PDB entry 4AXS | X-ray diffraction, 2.50 A resolution | chain A

Chain A:
Protein: Carbamate kinase
From: Mycoplasma penetrans
Reference sequence: Q8EVF4 (Q8EVF4_MYCPE); residue numbers follow UniProt; this construct covers 1-309
Amino-acid sequence (332 residues; row label = number of the first residue in the row; numbers below 1 keep their minus sign (Met-22 is residue -22)):
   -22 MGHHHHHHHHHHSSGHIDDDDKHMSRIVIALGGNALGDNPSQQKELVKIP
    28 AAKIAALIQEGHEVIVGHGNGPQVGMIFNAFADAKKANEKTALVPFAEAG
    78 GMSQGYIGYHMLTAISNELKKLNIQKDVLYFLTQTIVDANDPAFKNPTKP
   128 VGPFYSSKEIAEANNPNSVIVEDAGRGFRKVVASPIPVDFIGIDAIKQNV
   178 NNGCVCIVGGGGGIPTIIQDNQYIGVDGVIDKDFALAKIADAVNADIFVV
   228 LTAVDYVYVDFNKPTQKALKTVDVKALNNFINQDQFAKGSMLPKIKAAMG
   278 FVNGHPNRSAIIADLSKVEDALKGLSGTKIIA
Disordered / not traced: -22 to 2, 134-141, 149-156
Differences from the reference sequence: expression tag (-22 to 0)
What the authors report for this chain:
  - binding site for sulfate ion: Gly10, Asn11, Gly48, Lys209, Thr229, Ala230, Lys271
  - conformationally variable residues (domain motion): Lys126 to Val159 (citing earlier work)

Overview:
The paper reports a binding site for sulfate ion at Gly10, Asn11 and Gly48 among others; conformational
variability at Lys126.
Chain A is Carbamate kinase (Mycoplasma penetrans); the structure, Structure of Carbamate Kinase from
Mycoplasma penetrans, was determined by X-ray diffraction together with 4AMU and 4ANF from the same study.
